6QXT - chains V and i of the 54 polymer chains in the assembly; structure by electron microscopy, 8.90 A resolution (very low resolution: no residue pairs are listed; an interface is given only as per-side residue counts).

Chain V (and i):
Protein: CRISPR-associated endonuclease Cas1
Organism: Streptococcus thermophilus
Notes: EC 3.1.-.-; engineered mutation(s): C-terminal Strep tag; chain i of this document is another copy of the same molecule, construct and numbering; everything in this record applies to it too
UniProt: G3ECR2 (CAS1_STRTR); residue numbers follow UniProt; this construct covers 1-289
Amino-acid sequence (302 residues; row label = number of the first residue in the row):
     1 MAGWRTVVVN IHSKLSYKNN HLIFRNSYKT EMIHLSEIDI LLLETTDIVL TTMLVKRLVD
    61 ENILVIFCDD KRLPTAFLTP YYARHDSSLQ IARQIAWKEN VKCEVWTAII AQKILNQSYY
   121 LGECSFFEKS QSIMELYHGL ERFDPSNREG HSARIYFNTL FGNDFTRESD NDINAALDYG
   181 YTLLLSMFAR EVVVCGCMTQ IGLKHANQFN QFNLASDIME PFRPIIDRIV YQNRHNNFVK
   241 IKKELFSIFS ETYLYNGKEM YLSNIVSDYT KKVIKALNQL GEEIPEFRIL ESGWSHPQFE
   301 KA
Not modelled in the structure: 1-2, 290-302
Differences from the reference sequence: expression tag (290-302)
UniProt features mapped onto this chain:
  - binding site (Mn(2+)): Glu149, His205, Glu220

Interface between chain V and chain i:
At this resolution (9 A) residue pairs are not listed: 8 residues of chain V and 7 of chain i lie at the interface.

In short:
The interface between chain V and chain i involves 8 residues on one side and 7 on the other. UniProt lists 3
Mn2+-binding residues on chain V.
Chain V and chain i are both CRISPR-associated endonuclease Cas1 (Streptococcus thermophilus); the structure,
Cas1-Cas2-Csn2-DNA dimer complex from the Type II-A CRISPR-Cas system, was determined by electron microscopy
together with 6QXF and 6QY3 from the same study.
